Entry 9MSH (electron microscopy, 2.80 A resolution); this record covers chains M and V of the 8 polymer chains in the assembly.

== Chain M ==
Protein: RNA polymerase sigma-54 factor
From: Escherichia coli
Reference sequence: P24255 (RP54_ECOLI); residues 1-477 here = UniProt positions 1-477
Chain sequence (477 residues; each row starts with the number of its first residue):
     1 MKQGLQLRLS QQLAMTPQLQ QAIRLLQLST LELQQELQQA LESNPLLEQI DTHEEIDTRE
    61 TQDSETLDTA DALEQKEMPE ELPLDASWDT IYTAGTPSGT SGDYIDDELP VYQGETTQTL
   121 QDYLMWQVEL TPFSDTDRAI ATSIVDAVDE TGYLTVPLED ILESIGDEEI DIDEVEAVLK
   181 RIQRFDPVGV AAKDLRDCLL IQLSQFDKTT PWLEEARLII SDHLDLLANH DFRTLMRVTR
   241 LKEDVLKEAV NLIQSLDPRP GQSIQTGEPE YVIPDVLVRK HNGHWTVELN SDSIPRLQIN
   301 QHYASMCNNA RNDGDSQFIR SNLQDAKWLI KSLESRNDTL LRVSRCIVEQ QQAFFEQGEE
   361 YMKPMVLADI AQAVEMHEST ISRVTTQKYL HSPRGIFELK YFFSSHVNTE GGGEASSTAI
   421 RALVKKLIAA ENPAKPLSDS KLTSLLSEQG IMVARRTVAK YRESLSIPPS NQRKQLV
Not modelled in the structure: 1-87, 304-321, 475-477
UniProt features mapped onto this chain:
  - DNA-binding region: Val-366 to Thr-385 (H-T-H motif)
  - motif: Ala-454 to Arg-462 (RPON box)
From the paper describing this entry:
  - binding site for dhsU (-60 to +30) non-template strand: Trp-328

== Chain V ==
Molecule: dhsU (-60 to +30) template strand
Sequence (90 nucleotides; each row starts with the number of its first residue):
     1 CCACCCATAC TCTTACCTCC ATTTTTGTTC GTTGTATTTA TTGCAATTTT CGTGCCAATT
    61 TCTGGACACT GAAATTCTAA GGAACTTGCG
Not modelled in the structure: 1-15, 65-90

== Interface between chain M and chain V ==
Contacting residue pairs - 35 pairs, chain M then chain V:
  Tyr-104(M) / DT35(V)  phosphate contact
  Asp-106(M) / DT33(V)  phosphate contact
  Asp-106(M) / DG34(V)  phosphate contact
  Leu-109(M) / DT35(V)  sugar contact
  Leu-109(M) / DA36(V)  base contact
  Pro-110(M) / DA36(V)  base contact
  Tyr-112(M) / DA36(V)  base contact
  Leu-329(M) / DA40(V)  sugar contact
  Ser-332(M) / DA40(V)  sugar contact
  Leu-333(M) / DA40(V)  phosphate contact
  Ser-335(M) / DT41(V)  hydrogen bond to the phosphate
  Ser-335(M) / DT42(V)  phosphate contact
  Arg-336(M) / DT41(V)  salt bridge to the phosphate
  Thr-339(M) / DT42(V)  phosphate contact
  Met-376(M) / DT42(V)  phosphate contact
  His-377(M) / DG43(V)  hydrogen bond to the phosphate
  His-377(M) / DC44(V)  base contact
  Ser-379(M) / DC44(V)  base contact
  Thr-380(M) / DT42(V)  phosphate contact
  Thr-380(M) / DG43(V)  hydrogen bond to the phosphate
  Ser-405(M) / DC51(V)  hydrogen bond to the phosphate
  Ser-405(M) / DG52(V)  hydrogen bond to the phosphate
  Val-407(M) / DT53(V)  phosphate contact
  Ser-417(M) / DG52(V)  phosphate contact
  Lys-435(M) / DC62(V)  salt bridge to the phosphate
  Val-453(M) / DT53(V)  phosphate contact
  Ala-454(M) / DT53(V)  hydrogen bond to the phosphate
  Ala-454(M) / DG54(V)  phosphate contact
  Arg-456(M) / DG54(V)  base contact
  Thr-457(M) / DG52(V)  sugar contact
  Thr-457(M) / DT53(V)  hydrogen bond to the phosphate
  Lys-460(M) / DC51(V)  salt bridge to the phosphate
  Lys-460(M) / DG52(V)  phosphate contact
  Tyr-461(M) / DG52(V)  hydrogen bond to the phosphate
  Asn-471(M) / DT61(V)  phosphate contact
Other interface residues (no listed pair), chain M (32 interface residues in all): Thr-100, Val-111, Trp-328, His-406, Met-452, Lys-474
Other interface residues (no listed pair), chain V (18 interface residues in all): DA45, DC55, DT60

== Summary ==
Chain M and chain V form an interface of 32 and 18 residues respectively; the contacts include 8 hydrogen
bonds and 3 salt bridges. Among the polar pairs are Ser-335(M)/DT41(V), His-377(M)/DG43(V) and
Thr-380(M)/DG43(V). The paper reports a binding site for dhsU (-60 to +30) non-template strand at Trp-328(M).
Chain M is RNA polymerase sigma-54 factor (Escherichia coli) and chain V is dhsU (-60 to +30) template strand;
the structure, de novo SigN RNA polymerase open complex (RPo), was determined by electron microscopy,
deposited together with 9MSE, 9MSF, 9MSG and 9MSJ.
